PDB entry 9GEN | electron microscopy, 3.76 A resolution | chains A and J of the 11 polymer chains in the assembly

Chain A:
Name: Histone H3.2
Organism: Xenopus laevis
UniProt: P84233 (H32_XENLA); residues 37-135 here correspond to UniProt positions 38-136 (UniProt number = residue number + 1)
Sequence (99 residues; row label = number of the first residue in the row):
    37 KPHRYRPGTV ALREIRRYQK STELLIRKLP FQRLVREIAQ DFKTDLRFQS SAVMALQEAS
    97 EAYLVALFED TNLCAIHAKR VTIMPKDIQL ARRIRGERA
Disordered / not traced: 37
Sequence notes: conflict Ala102 (Gly103 in P84233)
Swiss-Prot annotation at these positions:
  - modified residue: Lys37 (N6-methyllysine), Tyr41 (Phosphotyrosine), Lys56 (N6,N6,N6-trimethyllysine), Ser57 (Phosphoserine), Lys64 (N6-(2-hydroxyisobutyryl)lysine), Lys79 (N6,N6,N6-trimethyllysine), Thr80 (Phosphothreonine), Ser86 (Phosphoserine), Thr107 (Phosphothreonine), Lys115 (N6-acetyllysine), Lys122 (N6-(2-hydroxyisobutyryl)lysine)
  - lipidation: Cys110 (S-palmitoyl cysteine)

Chain J:
Molecule: Widom-601 DNA
Sequence (147 nucleotides; row label = number of the first residue in the row; numbers below 1 keep their minus sign (DA-73 is residue -73)):
   -73 ATCGAGAATC CCGGTGCCGA GGCCGCTCAA TTGGTCGTAG ACAGCTCTAG CACCGCTTAA
   -13 ACGCACGTAC GCGCTGTCCC CCGCGTTTTA ACCGCCAAGG GGATTACTCC CTAGTCTCCA
    47 GGCACGTGTC AGATATATAC ATCCGAT
Disordered / not traced: -73, 73

Chain A / chain J interface:
Pairs across the interface (18; chain A residue first):
  Arg40(A) - DG9(J)  hydrogen bond to the base
  Arg40(A) - DC10(J)  sugar contact
  Tyr41(A) - DG9(J)  sugar contact
  Tyr41(A) - DC10(J)  phosphate contact
  Pro43(A) - DG9(J)  phosphate contact
  Gly44(A) - DC8(J)  phosphate contact
  Gly44(A) - DG9(J)  hydrogen bond to the phosphate
  Thr45(A) - DG9(J)  hydrogen bond to the phosphate
  Val46(A) - DG9(J)  phosphate contact
  Ala47(A) - DG9(J)  phosphate contact
  Arg49(A) - DA-66(J)  sugar contact
  Lys64(A) - DC18(J)  hydrogen bond to the phosphate
  Leu65(A) - DA17(J)  phosphate contact
  Leu65(A) - DC18(J)  hydrogen bond to the phosphate
  Pro66(A) - DA17(J)  phosphate contact
  Arg69(A) - DA17(J)  salt bridge to the phosphate
  Arg83(A) - DG26(J)  sugar contact
  Arg83(A) - DG27(J)  sugar contact
Interface residues without a listed pair, chain A (17 interface residues in all): His39, Arg42, Lys56, Arg63
Interface residues without a listed pair, chain J (11 interface residues in all): DA-67, DT-65, DC-64

Overview:
17 residues of chain A and 11 residues of chain J are in contact, with 5 hydrogen bonds and 1 salt bridge.
Polar contacts include Arg40(A)-DG9(J), Gly44(A)-DG9(J) and Thr45(A)-DG9(J).
Chain A is Histone H3.2 (Xenopus laevis) and chain J is Widom-601 DNA; the structure, Recombinant
Myeloperoxidase bound to nucleosome core particle, was determined by electron microscopy, deposited together
with 9GEO, 9GEP, 9GEQ, 9GER, 9IHD, 9IHE and 9IHF.
